Entry 9JAO (electron microscopy, 3.10 A resolution); this record covers chains E and J of the 10 polymer chains in the assembly.

Chain E:
Protein: Histone H3
Source organism: Xenopus laevis
Reference sequence: A0A310TTQ1 (A0A310TTQ1_XENLA); residues 0-135 here correspond to UniProt positions 1-136 (UniProt number = residue number + 1)
Chain sequence (136 residues; numbered 0 to 135; the number before each row is that of its first residue; numbering starts at 0):
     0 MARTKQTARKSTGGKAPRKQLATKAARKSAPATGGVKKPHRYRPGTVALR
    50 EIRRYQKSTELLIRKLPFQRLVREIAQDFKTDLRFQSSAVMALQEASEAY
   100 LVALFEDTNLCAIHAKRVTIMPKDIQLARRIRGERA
Disordered / not traced: 0-39, 135

Chain J:
Molecule: 157-nt DNA strand
Sequence (157 nucleotides; numbered -4 to 152; the number before each row is that of its first residue; numbers below 1 keep their minus sign (DA-4 is residue -4)):
    -4 AAGCTTCAGGATGTATATATCTGACACGTGCCTGGAGACTAGGGAGTAAT
    46 CCCCTTGGCGGTTAAAACGCGGGGGACAGCGCGTACGTGCGTTTAAGCGG
    96 TGCTAGAGCTGTCTACGACCAATTGAGCGGCCTCGGCACCGGGATTCTCG
   146 AGGGCGG
Disordered / not traced: -4 to 42, 147-152

Chain E / chain J interface:
Contacting residue pairs (13):
  Arg40(E) - DT83(J)  base contact
  Arg40(E) - DG84(J)  sugar contact
  Pro43(E) - DG82(J)  phosphate contact
  Pro43(E) - DT83(J)  phosphate contact
  Val46(E) - DT83(J)  phosphate contact
  Arg63(E) - DA91(J)  phosphate contact
  Arg63(E) - DG92(J)  salt bridge to the phosphate
  Lys64(E) - DG92(J)  hydrogen bond to the phosphate
  Leu65(E) - DG92(J)  hydrogen bond to the phosphate
  Pro66(E) - DA91(J)  phosphate contact
  Arg69(E) - DA91(J)  salt bridge to the phosphate
  Arg83(E) - DA100(J)  sugar contact
  Arg83(E) - DG101(J)  sugar contact
Interface residues without a listed pair, chain E (11 interface residues in all): Tyr41, Gly44

Summary:
11 residues of chain E face 7 of chain J across their interface; the contacts include 2 hydrogen bonds and 2
salt bridges. Among the polar pairs are Lys64(E)-DG92(J), Leu65(E)-DG92(J) and Arg63(E)-DG92(J).
Chain E is Histone H3 (Xenopus laevis) and chain J is a 157-nt DNA strand; the structure, The structure of
SMARCAD1 bound to the hexasome in the presence of ADP-BeFx, was determined by electron microscopy.
